8B69 - chains A and C of the 4 polymer chains in the assembly; structure by X-ray diffraction, 3.07 A resolution.

== Chain A (and C) ==
Molecule: Ral guanine nucleotide dissociation stimulator-like 2
Organism: Homo sapiens
Notes: chain C of this document is another copy of the same molecule, construct and numbering; everything in this record applies to it too
Reference sequence: O15211 (RGL2_HUMAN); residue numbers follow UniProt; this construct covers 643-740
Amino-acid sequence (100 residues; row label = number of the first residue in the row):
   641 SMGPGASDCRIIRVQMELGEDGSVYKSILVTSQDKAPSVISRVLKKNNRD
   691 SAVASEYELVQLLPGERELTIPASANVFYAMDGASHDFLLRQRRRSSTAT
Not modelled in the structure: 641, 656-657, 735-740 (chain C: 641-646, 735-740)
Sequence notes: expression tag (641-642)
From the paper describing this entry:
  - self-association interface (contacts with another copy of this molecule): Met642 to Cys649

== Chain A / chain C interface ==
Residue-residue contacts (18):
  Met642(A) - Asp722(C)
  Gly643(A) - Asp722(C)
  Gly645(A) - Arg650(C)  hydrogen bond (backbone-side chain)
  Gly645(A) - Gly723(C)
  Ala646(A) - Arg650(C)  hydrogen bond (backbone-side chain)
  Ser647(A) - Asp648(C)
  Ser647(A) - Cys649(C)
  Ser647(A) - Phe718(C)
  Asp648(A) - Cys649(C)  hydrogen bond (backbone-backbone)
  Asp648(A) - Arg650(C)
  Asp648(A) - Ile651(C)  hydrogen bond (side chain-backbone)
  Cys649(A) - Asp648(C)
  Cys649(A) - Cys649(C)  hydrogen bond (backbone-backbone)
  Arg650(A) - Ser647(C)
  Arg650(A) - Asp648(C)  salt bridge
  Ile651(A) - Ser647(C)  hydrogen bond (backbone-backbone)
  Ile651(A) - Cys649(C)  hydrophobic
  His726(A) - Ser647(C)
Interface residues without a listed pair, chain A (11 interface residues in all): Phe718
Interface residues without a listed pair, chain C (9 interface residues in all): Leu669

== Summary ==
11 residues of chain A and 9 residues of chain C are in contact, with 6 hydrogen bonds and 1 salt bridge.
Polar pairs include Arg650(A)-Asp648(C), Gly645(A)-Arg650(C) and Ala646(A)-Arg650(C). The paper reports a
self-association interface involving Met642(A).
Chain A and chain C are both Ral guanine nucleotide dissociation stimulator-like 2 (Homo sapiens); the
structure, Heterotetramer of K-Ras4B(G12V) and Rgl2(RBD), was determined by X-ray diffraction.
